Entry 8D33 (electron microscopy, 2.46 A resolution); this record covers chains A and P of the 5 polymer chains in the assembly.

== Chain A ==
Protein: DNA polymerase subunit gamma-1
Source organism: Homo sapiens
Notes: EC 2.7.7.7
UniProt: P54098 (DPOG1_HUMAN); residue numbers follow UniProt; this construct covers 1-1239
Chain sequence (1245 residues; row label = number of the first residue in the row):
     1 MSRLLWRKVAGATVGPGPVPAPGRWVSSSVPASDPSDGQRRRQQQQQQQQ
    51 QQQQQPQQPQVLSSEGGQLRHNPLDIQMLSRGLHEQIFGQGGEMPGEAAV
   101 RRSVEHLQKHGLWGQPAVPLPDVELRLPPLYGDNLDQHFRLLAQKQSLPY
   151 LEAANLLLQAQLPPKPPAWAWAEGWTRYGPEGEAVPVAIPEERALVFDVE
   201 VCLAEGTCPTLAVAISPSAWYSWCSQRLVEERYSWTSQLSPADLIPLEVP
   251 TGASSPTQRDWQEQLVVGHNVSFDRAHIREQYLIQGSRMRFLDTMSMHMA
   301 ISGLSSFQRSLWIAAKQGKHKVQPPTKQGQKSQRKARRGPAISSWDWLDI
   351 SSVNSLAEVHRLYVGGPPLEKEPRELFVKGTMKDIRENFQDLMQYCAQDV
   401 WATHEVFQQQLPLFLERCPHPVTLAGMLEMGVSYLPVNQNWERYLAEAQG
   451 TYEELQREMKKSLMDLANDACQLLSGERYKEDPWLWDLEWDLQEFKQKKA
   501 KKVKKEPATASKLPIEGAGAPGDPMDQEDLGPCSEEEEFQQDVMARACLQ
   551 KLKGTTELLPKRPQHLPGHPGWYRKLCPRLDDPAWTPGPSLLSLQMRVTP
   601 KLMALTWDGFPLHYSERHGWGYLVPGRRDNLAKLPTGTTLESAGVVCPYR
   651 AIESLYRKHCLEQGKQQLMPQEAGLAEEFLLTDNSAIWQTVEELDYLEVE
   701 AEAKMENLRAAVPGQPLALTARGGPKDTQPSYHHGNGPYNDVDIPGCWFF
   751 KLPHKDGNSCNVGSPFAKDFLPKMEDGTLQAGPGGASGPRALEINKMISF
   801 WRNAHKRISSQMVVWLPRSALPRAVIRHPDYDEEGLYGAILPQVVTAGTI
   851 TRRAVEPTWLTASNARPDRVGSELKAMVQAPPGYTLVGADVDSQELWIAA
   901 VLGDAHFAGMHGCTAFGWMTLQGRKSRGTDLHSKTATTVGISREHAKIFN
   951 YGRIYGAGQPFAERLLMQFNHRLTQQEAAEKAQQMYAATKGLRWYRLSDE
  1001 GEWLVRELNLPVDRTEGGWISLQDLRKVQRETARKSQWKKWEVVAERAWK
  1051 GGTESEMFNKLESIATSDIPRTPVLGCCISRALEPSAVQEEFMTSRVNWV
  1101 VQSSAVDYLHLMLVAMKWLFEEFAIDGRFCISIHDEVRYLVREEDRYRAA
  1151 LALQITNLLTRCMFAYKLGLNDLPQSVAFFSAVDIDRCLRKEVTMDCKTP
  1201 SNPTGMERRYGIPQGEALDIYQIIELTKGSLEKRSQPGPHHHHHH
Unresolved in the structure: 1-68, 252-259, 317-341, 500-529, 632-644, 664-729, 998-1048, 1236-1245
Sequence notes: expression tag (1240-1245)
Disulfide bonds: Cys418-Cys1077
Bound ions: Ca2+: Asp890, Val891, Asp1135 (together with 2'-deoxycytidine-5'-triphosphate)
Residues lining bound ligands: 2'-deoxycytidine-5'-triphosphate (DCP): Arg853, Asp890, Val891, Asp892, Ser893, Gln894, Glu895, His932, Arg943, Lys947, Ile948, Tyr951, Tyr955, Asp1135
Curated features (UniProtKB/Swiss-Prot):
  - region: Gln43 to Gln55 (Does not contribute to polymerase and exonuclease enzymatic activities), Thr858 to Asn864 (Trigger loop)
  - motif: Val196 to Glu200 (Exo I), Val267 to Arg275 (Exo II), Tyr395 to Thr403 (Exo III), Val887 to Leu896 (Pol A), Arg943 to Gly958 (Pol B), His1134 to Val1141 (Pol C)
  - active site: Asp198 (Exonuclease activity)
  - binding site (DNA): Ser306, Ser593, Lys806, Thr849, Thr1094, Ser1095
  - binding site (RNA): Arg579, His754, Gly763, Lys768, Ser863, Arg869
  - binding site (a 2'-deoxyribonucleoside 5'-triphosphate): Asp890, Val891, Ser893, Glu895, Arg943, Lys947, Tyr951, Asp1135
  - binding site (Mg(2+)): Asp890, Val891, Asp1135
  - site (Critical for replication fidelity and mismatch recognition): Arg853, Gln1102
  - natural variant: Arg3 (R3P: In PEOB1 and SANDO), Gln55 (Q55QQ; Q55QQQ), Arg227 (R227W: In PEOB1 and MTDPS4B), Arg232 (R232G: In MTDPS4A; R232H: In LS), Leu244 (L244P: In MTDPS4A), Thr251 (T251I: In PEOB1, MTDPS4A and MTDPS4B), Gly268 (G268A: In PEOB1), Arg275 (R275Q: Found in a patient with epileptic encephalopathy, developmental delay and moderate intellectual disability; uncertain significance), His277 (H277L: In PEOB1; uncertain significance), Gly303 (G303R: In MTDPS4A), Leu304 (L304R: In PEOB1 and SANDO; L304SANDO: In PEOB1), Ser305 (S305R: In MTDPS4A), 52 further natural variant entries in UniProt
  - mutagenesis: Asp198 (D198A: Abolishes exonuclease activity; when associated with A-200. Decreases polymerase exonucleolytic proofreading by 30-fold for the T:G mismatch and by 14-fold for the A:A mismatch ...), Glu200 (E200A: Abolishes exonuclease activity; when associated with A-198. Decreases polymerase exonucleolytic proofreading by 30-fold for the T:G mismatch and by 14-fold for the A:A mismatch ...), Asp274 (D274A: Unable to idle at the 5'-end of the nascent DNA strand. Continues DNA synthesis into double-stranded DNA past the 5'-end creating a flap structure that cannot be ligated), Lys498 (K498C: Decreases processive DNA synthesis), Lys499 (K499C: Decreases processive DNA synthesis), Lys501 (K501C: Decreases processive DNA synthesis), Val543 to Leu558 (Markedly decreases the stimulation by POLG2, resulting in impaired processive DNA synthesis), Leu549 (L549N: Decreases processive DNA synthesis), Leu552 (L552N: Decreases processive DNA synthesis), Lys553 (K553N: Decreases processive DNA synthesis), Arg853 (R853A: Abolishes primer DNA extention in the presence of dNTPs. Impairs intrinsic polymerase processivity. Enhances exonuclease activity leading to primer DNA degradation), Asp890 (D890N: Abolishes DNA polymerase activity), 1 further mutagenesis entry in UniProt

== Chain P ==
Molecule: 24-nt DNA strand
Sequence (24 nucleotides; each row starts with the number of its first residue):
     1 CGAAAACGACGGCCAGTGCCATAC
Unresolved in the structure: 1-2

== Interface between chain A and chain P ==
Residue-residue contacts (28):
  Lys379(A) - DC14(P)  salt bridge to the phosphate
  Arg562(A) - DG11(P)  sugar contact
  Arg579(A) - DG12(P)  salt bridge to the phosphate
  His754(A) - DC20(P)  salt bridge to the phosphate
  Asn761(A) - DC19(P)  phosphate contact
  Asn761(A) - DC20(P)  phosphate contact
  Val762(A) - DC20(P)  phosphate contact
  Gly763(A) - DC19(P)  hydrogen bond to the phosphate
  Gly763(A) - DC20(P)  hydrogen bond to the phosphate
  Ala767(A) - DA21(P)  phosphate contact
  Lys768(A) - DA21(P)  hydrogen bond to the phosphate
  Lys768(A) - DT22(P)  salt bridge to the phosphate
  Ser799(A) - DA21(P)  phosphate contact
  Asn803(A) - DA21(P)  sugar contact
  Arg853(A) - DC24(P)  hydrogen bond to the base
  Leu860(A) - DA23(P)  sugar contact
  Thr861(A) - DT22(P)  base contact
  Thr861(A) - DA23(P)  sugar contact
  Ala862(A) - DA23(P)  sugar contact
  Ser863(A) - DT22(P)  phosphate contact
  Ser863(A) - DA23(P)  hydrogen bond to the phosphate
  Asn864(A) - DA23(P)  phosphate contact
  Asn864(A) - DC24(P)  phosphate contact
  Arg869(A) - DT22(P)  salt bridge to the phosphate
  Arg869(A) - DA23(P)  salt bridge to the phosphate
  Ile1133(A) - DC24(P)  sugar contact
  His1134(A) - DC24(P)  sugar contact
  Asp1135(A) - DC24(P)  phosphate contact
Also at the interface, not in a pair above, chain A (25 interface residues in all): Ser764, Lys796, Phe800, Lys875

== Overview ==
25 residues of chain A face 9 of chain P across their interface; the contacts include 5 hydrogen bonds and 6
salt bridges. Among the polar pairs are Arg853(A)-DC24(P), Gly763(A)-DC19(P) and Gly763(A)-DC20(P). Bound to
chain A: 2'-deoxycytidine-5'-triphosphate.
Here chain A is DNA polymerase subunit gamma-1 (Homo sapiens) and chain P is a 24-nt DNA strand. Entry 8D33
(Human mitochondrial DNA polymerase gamma ternary complex with GC basepair) was determined by electron
microscopy together with 8D37, 8D3R and 8D42 from the same study.
